Entry 6WZ9 (electron microscopy, 2.80 A resolution); this record covers chains A and J of the 10 polymer chains in the assembly.

Chain A:
Name: Histone H3.2
Organism: Xenopus laevis
UniProtKB: P84233 (H32_XENLA); residues 1-135 here correspond to UniProt positions 2-136 (UniProt number = residue number + 1)
Chain sequence (135 residues; each row starts with the number of its first residue):
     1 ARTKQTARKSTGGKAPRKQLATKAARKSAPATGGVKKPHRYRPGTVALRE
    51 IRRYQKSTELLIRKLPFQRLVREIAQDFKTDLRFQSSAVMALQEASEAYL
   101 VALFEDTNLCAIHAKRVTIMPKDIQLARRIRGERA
Disordered / not traced: 1-38, 134-135
Differences from the reference sequence: variant Ala102 (Gly103 in P84233)
Curated features (UniProtKB/Swiss-Prot):
  - modified residue: Arg2 (Asymmetric dimethylarginine), Thr3 (Phosphothreonine), Lys4 (Allysine), Gln5 (5-glutamyl dopamine), Thr6 (Phosphothreonine), Arg8 (Citrulline), Lys9 (N6,N6,N6-trimethyllysine), Ser10 (ADP-ribosylserine), Thr11 (Phosphothreonine), Lys14 (N6-(2-hydroxyisobutyryl)lysine), Arg17 (Asymmetric dimethylarginine), Lys18 (N6-(2-hydroxyisobutyryl)lysine), Lys23 (N6-(2-hydroxyisobutyryl)lysine), Arg26 (Citrulline), Lys27 (N6,N6,N6-trimethyllysine), Ser28 (ADP-ribosylserine), Lys36 (N6,N6,N6-trimethyllysine), Lys37 (N6-methyllysine), Tyr41 (Phosphotyrosine), Lys56 (N6,N6,N6-trimethyllysine) and 8 more in UniProt
  - lipidation: Cys110 (S-palmitoyl cysteine)

Chain J:
Molecule: 167-nt DNA strand
Organism: synthetic construct
Sequence (167 nucleotides; row label = number of the first residue in the row; numbers below 1 keep their minus sign (DC-83 is residue -83)):
   -83 CTATGATGCCCTGGAGAATCCCGGTGCCGAGGCCGCTCAATTGGTCGTAG
   -33 ACAGCTCTAGCACCGCTTAAACGCACGTACGCGCTGTCCCCCGCGTTTTA
    17 ACCGCCAAGGGGATTACTCCCTAGTCTCCAGGCACGTGTCAGATATATAC
    67 ATCCTGTGCATGTATTG
Disordered / not traced: -83 to -74, 75-83

How chain A and chain J interact:
Residue-residue contacts (25):
  Arg40(A) with DG9(J), hydrogen bond to the base; DC10(J), hydrogen bond to the sugar
  Tyr41(A) with DG9(J), sugar contact; DC10(J), hydrogen bond to the phosphate
  Arg42(A) with DG9(J), sugar contact
  Pro43(A) with DC8(J), phosphate contact; DG9(J), sugar contact
  Gly44(A) with DC8(J), hydrogen bond to the phosphate; DG9(J), hydrogen bond to the phosphate
  Thr45(A) with DG9(J), hydrogen bond to the phosphate
  Val46(A) with DG9(J), hydrogen bond to the phosphate; DC10(J), phosphate contact
  Ala47(A) with DG9(J), hydrogen bond to the phosphate
  Arg49(A) with DA-66(J), phosphate contact; DT-65(J), salt bridge to the phosphate
  Lys56(A) with DC-64(J), salt bridge to the phosphate
  Arg63(A) with DA17(J), phosphate contact; DC18(J), phosphate contact
  Lys64(A) with DC18(J), hydrogen bond to the phosphate
  Leu65(A) with DA17(J), phosphate contact; DC18(J), hydrogen bond to the phosphate
  Pro66(A) with DA17(J), sugar contact
  Arg69(A) with DA17(J), salt bridge to the phosphate
  Arg83(A) with DG26(J), phosphate contact; DG27(J), salt bridge to the phosphate
Other interface residues (no listed pair), chain A (17 interface residues in all): His39
Other interface residues (no listed pair), chain J (11 interface residues in all): DA-67

Summary:
The interface between chain A and chain J involves 17 residues on one side and 11 on the other; the contacts
include 10 hydrogen bonds and 4 salt bridges. Polar pairs include Arg40(A)-DG9(J), Arg40(A)-DC10(J) and
Tyr41(A)-DC10(J).
Chain A is Histone H3.2 (Xenopus laevis) and chain J is a 167-nt DNA strand (synthetic construct); the
structure, Bridging of double-strand DNA break activates PARP2/HPF1 to modify chromatin, was determined by
electron microscopy, deposited together with 6WZ5, 6X0L, 6X0M and 6X0N.
